PDB entry 9EAR | electron microscopy, 3.10 A resolution | chains H and J of the 11 polymer chains in the assembly

Chain H:
Name: Histone H2B
Source organism: Xenopus laevis
Reference sequence: A0A1L8FQA5 (A0A1L8FQA5_XENLA); residues 28-122 here correspond to UniProt positions 32-126 (UniProt number = residue number + 4)
Amino-acid sequence (95 residues; row label = number of the first residue in the row):
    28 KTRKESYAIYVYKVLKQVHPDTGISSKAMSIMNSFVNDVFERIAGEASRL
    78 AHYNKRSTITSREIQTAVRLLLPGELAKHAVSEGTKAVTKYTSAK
Not modelled in the structure: 28, 122

Chain J:
Molecule: 158-nt DNA strand
Sequence (158 nucleotides; numbered -76 to 81; the number before each row is that of its first residue; numbers below 1 keep their minus sign (DG-76 is residue -76)):
   -76 GCCTATCGATGTATATATCTGACACGTGCCTGGAGACTAGGGAGTAATCC
   -26 CCTTGGCGGTTAAAACGCGGGGGACAGCGCGTACGTGCGTTTAAGCGGTG
    24 CTAGAGCTGTCTACGACCAATTGAGCGGCCTCGGCACCGGGATTCTGATG
    74 GCTGGAAT

Chain H / chain J interface:
Pairs across the interface - 11 pairs, chain H then chain J:
  Thr29(H) - DC30(J)  hydrogen bond to the phosphate
  Glu32(H) - DG-45(J)  sugar contact
  Tyr39(H) - DA-53(J)  hydrogen bond to the phosphate
  Gly50(H) - DA-53(J)  phosphate contact
  Ile51(H) - DA-53(J)  hydrogen bond to the phosphate
  Ser52(H) - DC-54(J)  phosphate contact
  Ser53(H) - DC-54(J)  hydrogen bond to the phosphate
  Arg83(H) - DA-34(J)  phosphate contact
  Arg83(H) - DG-33(J)  salt bridge to the phosphate
  Ser84(H) - DA-34(J)  hydrogen bond to the phosphate
  Thr85(H) - DA-34(J)  hydrogen bond to the phosphate
Other interface residues (no listed pair), chain H (12 interface residues in all): Arg30, Lys82
Other interface residues (no listed pair), chain J (8 interface residues in all): DC-52, DG-35

In short:
The interface between chain H and chain J involves 12 residues on one side and 8 on the other; the contacts
include 6 hydrogen bonds and 1 salt bridge. Among the polar pairs are Thr29(H)-DC30(J), Tyr39(H)-DA-53(J) and
Ile51(H)-DA-53(J).
Chain H is Histone H2B (Xenopus laevis) and chain J is a 158-nt DNA strand; the structure, CHD1-nucleosome
complex (closed state), was determined by electron microscopy (same publication as 9NH8).
